Entry 6NFH (X-ray diffraction, 1.40 A resolution); this record covers chain A.

# Chain A
Molecule: Tyrosine-protein kinase BTK
From: Homo sapiens
Notes: EC 2.7.10.2; fragment: kinase domain
UniProt: Q06187 (BTK_HUMAN); numbering as in UniProt (aligned over 389-659)
Sequence (271 residues; each row starts with the number of its first residue):
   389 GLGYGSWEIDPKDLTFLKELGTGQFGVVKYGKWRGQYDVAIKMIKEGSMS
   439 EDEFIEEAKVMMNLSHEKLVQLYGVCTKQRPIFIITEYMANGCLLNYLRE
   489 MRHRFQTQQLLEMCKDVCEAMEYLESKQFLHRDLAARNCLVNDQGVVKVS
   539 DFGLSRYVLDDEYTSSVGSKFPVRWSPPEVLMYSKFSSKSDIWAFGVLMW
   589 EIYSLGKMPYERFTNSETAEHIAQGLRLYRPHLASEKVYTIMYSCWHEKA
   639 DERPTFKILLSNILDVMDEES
Ligand contacts: KLM (8-(2,3-dihydro-1H-inden-5-yl)-2-({4-[(2S)-3-(dimethylamino)-2-hydroxypropoxy]phenyl}amino)-5,8-dihydropteridine-6,7-dione): Leu408, Gly409, Thr410, Val416, Ala428, Lys430, Thr474, Glu475, Tyr476, Met477, Ala478, Gly480, Leu528, Asp539
UniProt features mapped onto this chain:
  - motif: Trp581 to Trp588 (CAV1-binding)
  - active site: Asp521 (Proton acceptor)
  - binding site (ATP): Leu408 to Val416, Lys430
  - binding site (clofedanol): Thr474 to Met477, Leu542
  - binding site (dasatinib): Thr474 to Met477
  - modified residue: Tyr551 (Phosphotyrosine), Ser604 (Phosphoserine), Tyr617 (Phosphotyrosine), Ser623 (Phosphoserine), Ser659 (Phosphoserine)
  - natural variant: Leu408 (L408P: In XLA), Gly414 (G414R: In XLA), Tyr418 (Y418H: In XLA), Ile429 (I429N: In XLA), Lys430 (K430E: In XLA; K430R: In XLA), Glu445 (E445D: In XLA), Gly462 (G462D: In XLA; G462V: In XLA), Tyr476 (Y476D: In XLA), Met477 (M477R: In XLA), Cys481 (C481S: Found in patients with chronic lymphocytic leukemia; uncertain significance), Cys502 (C502F: In XLA; C502W: In XLA), Cys506 (C506R: In XLA; C506Y: In XLA), 36 further natural variant entries in UniProt
  - mutagenesis: Tyr551 (Y551F: Loss of phosphorylation of GTF2I), Tyr617 (Y617E: Defective in mediating calcium response)

# Overview
Bound to chain A: compound KLM. From UniProt: active-site residue Asp521, 10 ATP-binding residues, 5
clofedanol-binding residues and 4 dasatinib-binding residues.
Chain A is Tyrosine-protein kinase BTK (Homo sapiens); the structure, BTK in complex with inhibitor
8-(2,3-dihydro-1H-inden-5-yl)-2-({4-[(2S)-3-(dimethylamino)-2-hydroxypropoxy]phenyl}amino)-5,8-dihydropteridine-6,7-dione,
was determined by X-ray diffraction (same publication as 6NFI).
